PDB entry 3KUY | X-ray diffraction, 2.90 A resolution | chains C and I of the 10 polymer chains in the assembly

Chain C:
Molecule: Histone H2A
From: Xenopus laevis
Reference sequence: Q6AZJ8 (Q6AZJ8_XENLA); residues 1-119 here correspond to UniProt positions 2-120 (UniProt number = residue number + 1)
Amino-acid sequence (119 residues; numbered 1 to 119; the number before each row is that of its first residue):
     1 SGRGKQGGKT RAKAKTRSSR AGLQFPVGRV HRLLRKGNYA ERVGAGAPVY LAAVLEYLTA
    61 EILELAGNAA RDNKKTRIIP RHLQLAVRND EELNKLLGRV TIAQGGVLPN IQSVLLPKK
Unresolved in the structure: 1-13

Chain I:
Molecule: 145-nt DNA strand
Sequence (145 nucleotides; row label = number of the first residue in the row; numbers below 1 keep their minus sign (DA-72 is residue -72)):
   -72 ATCAATATCC ACCTGCAGAT ACTACCAAAA GTGTATTTGG AAACTGCTCC ATCAAAAGGC
   -12 ATGTTCAGCT GAATCAGCTG AACATGCCTT TTGATGGAGC AGTTTCCAAA TACACTTTTG
    48 GTAGTATCTG CAGGTGGATA TTGAT

How chain C and chain I interact:
Contacting residue pairs (14):
  Ala14(C) - DT-41(I)  phosphate contact
  Lys15(C) - DG-42(I)  phosphate contact
  Lys15(C) - DT-41(I)  hydrogen bond to the phosphate
  Thr16(C) - DG-42(I)  phosphate contact
  Arg17(C) - DG-42(I)  salt bridge to the phosphate
  Arg20(C) - DT-41(I)  salt bridge to the phosphate
  Gly28(C) - DA-43(I)  phosphate contact
  Gly28(C) - DG-42(I)  phosphate contact
  Arg29(C) - DA-43(I)  hydrogen bond to the phosphate
  Arg32(C) - DA-44(I)  hydrogen bond to the phosphate
  Arg32(C) - DA-43(I)  salt bridge to the phosphate
  Arg42(C) - DT-35(I)  sugar contact
  Arg42(C) - DG-34(I)  sugar contact
  Arg77(C) - DA-54(I)  sugar contact
Also at the interface, not in a pair above, chain I (8 interface residues in all): DT-36

In short:
10 residues of chain C and 8 residues of chain I are in contact, with 3 hydrogen bonds and 3 salt bridges.
Polar contacts include Lys15(C)-DT-41(I), Arg29(C)-DA-43(I) and Arg32(C)-DA-44(I).
Here chain C is Histone H2A (Xenopus laevis) and chain I is a 145-nt DNA strand. Entry 3KUY (DNA Stretching in
the Nucleosome Facilitates Alkylation by an Intercalating Antitumor Agent) was determined by X-ray
diffraction.
